Entry 6F3I (X-ray diffraction, 2.14 A resolution); this record covers chain A.

Chain A:
Name: Interleukin-1 receptor-associated kinase 4
From: Homo sapiens
Notes: EC 2.7.11.1
UniProt: Q9NWZ3 (IRAK4_HUMAN), isoform Q9NWZ3-2; residues 154-460 here correspond to UniProt positions 30-336 (UniProt number = residue number - 124)
Chain sequence (322 residues; row label = number of the first residue in the row):
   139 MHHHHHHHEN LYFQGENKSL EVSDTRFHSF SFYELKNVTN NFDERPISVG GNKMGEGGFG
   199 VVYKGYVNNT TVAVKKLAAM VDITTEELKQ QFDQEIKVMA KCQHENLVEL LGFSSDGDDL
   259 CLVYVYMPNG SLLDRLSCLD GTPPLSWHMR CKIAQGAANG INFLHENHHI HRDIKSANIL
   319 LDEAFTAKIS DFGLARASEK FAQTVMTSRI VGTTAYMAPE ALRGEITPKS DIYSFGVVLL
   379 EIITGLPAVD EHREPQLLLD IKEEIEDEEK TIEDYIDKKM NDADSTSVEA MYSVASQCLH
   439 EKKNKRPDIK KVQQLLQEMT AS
Not modelled in the structure: 139-164, 184-188, 195-198, 206-207, 216-225, 253-258, 336-342, 459-460
Sequence notes: initiating methionine (139); expression tag (140-153)
Modified / non-standard residues: Thr345 (phosphothreonine; TPO); Ser346 (phosphoserine; SEP)
Ligand contacts: CKN ((3R)-3-[4-[[4-(4-ethanoylpiperazin-1-yl)cyclohexyl]amino]pyrrolo[2,1-f][1,2,4]triazin-5-yl]butanamide): Met192, Gly193, Val200, Ala211, Lys213, Tyr262, Val263, Tyr264, Met265, Ser269, Asp272, Leu277, Ala315, Asn316, Leu318, Ser328, Asp329

In short:
Ligands of chain A: compound CKN.
Chain A is Interleukin-1 receptor-associated kinase 4 (Homo sapiens); the structure, IRAK4 IN COMPLEX WITH
inhibitor, was determined by X-ray diffraction, deposited together with 6F3D, 6F3E and 6F3G.
